PDB entry 2QSF | X-ray diffraction, 2.35 A resolution | chains A and X

# Chain A
Protein: DNA repair protein RAD4
From: Saccharomyces cerevisiae
UniProt: P14736 (RAD4_YEAST); residues 101-632 here = UniProt positions 101-632
Sequence (533 residues; each row starts with the number of its first residue):
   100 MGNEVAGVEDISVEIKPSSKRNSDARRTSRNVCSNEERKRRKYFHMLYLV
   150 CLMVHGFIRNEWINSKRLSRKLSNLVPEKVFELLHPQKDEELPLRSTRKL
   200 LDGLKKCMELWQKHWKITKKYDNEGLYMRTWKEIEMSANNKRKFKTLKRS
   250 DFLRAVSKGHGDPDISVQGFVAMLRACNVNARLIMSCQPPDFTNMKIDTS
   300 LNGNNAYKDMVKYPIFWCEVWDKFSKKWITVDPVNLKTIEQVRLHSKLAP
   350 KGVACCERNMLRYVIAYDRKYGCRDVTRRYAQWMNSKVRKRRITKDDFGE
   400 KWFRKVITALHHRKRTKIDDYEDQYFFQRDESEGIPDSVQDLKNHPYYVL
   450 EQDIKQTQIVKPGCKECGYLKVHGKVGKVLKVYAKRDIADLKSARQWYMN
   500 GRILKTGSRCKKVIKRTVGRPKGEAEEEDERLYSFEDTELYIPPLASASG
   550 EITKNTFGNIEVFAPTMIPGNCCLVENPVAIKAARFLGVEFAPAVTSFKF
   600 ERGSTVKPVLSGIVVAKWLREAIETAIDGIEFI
Disordered / not traced: 100-125, 301-303, 516-527, 600-605
Construct notes: initiating methionine (100)
Swiss-Prot annotation at these positions:
  - DNA-binding region: D250 to F269

# Chain X
Protein: UV excision repair protein RAD23
From: Saccharomyces cerevisiae
UniProt: P32628 (RAD23_YEAST); residues 230-398 here = UniProt positions 230-398
Sequence (171 residues; each row starts with the number of its first residue):
   228 GSGNASSGALGTTGGATDAAQGGPPGSIGLTVEDLLSLRQVVSGNPEALA
   278 PLLENISARYPQLREHIMANPEVFVSMLLEAVGDNMQDVMEGADDMVEGE
   328 DIEVTGEAAAAGLGQGEGEGSFQVDYTPEDDQAISRLCELGFERDLVIQV
   378 YFACDKNEEAAANILFSDHAD
Disordered / not traced: 228-254, 310-346, 396-398
Construct notes: expression tag (228-229)

# How chain A and chain X interact
Residue-residue contacts (62; chain A residue first):
  K138(A) - R291(X)
  R139(A) - E281(X)  salt bridge
  R139(A) - R291(X)
  Y142(A) - S284(X)
  Y142(A) - L290(X)
  Y142(A) - R291(X)
  F143(A) - L280(X)
  F143(A) - E281(X)
  M145(A) - M295(X)  hydrophobic
  L146(A) - L290(X)  hydrophobic
  Y147(A) - A277(X)
  Y147(A) - L280(X)  hydrophobic
  V149(A) - V302(X)  hydrophobic
  C150(A) - V269(X)
  C150(A) - L276(X)  hydrophobic
  L151(A) - L276(X)  hydrophobic
  V153(A) - V269(X)  hydrophobic
  H154(A) - V269(X)
  H154(A) - S270(X)
  H154(A) - P273(X)
  F156(A) - L306(X)  hydrophobic
  I157(A) - R266(X)
  I157(A) - S270(X)
  R158(A) - S270(X)  hydrogen bond (side chain-backbone)
  W161(A) - S270(X)
  L225(A) - P273(X)  hydrophobic
  L225(A) - E274(X)
  R228(A) - A277(X)
  I233(A) - E281(X)
  S236(A) - A277(X)
  S236(A) - P278(X)
  K240(A) - Q350(X)
  K240(A) - V351(X)
  K240(A) - D352(X)  salt bridge
  R241(A) - Q350(X)
  K242(A) - S348(X)
  K242(A) - F349(X)
  K242(A) - Q350(X)
  F243(A) - E274(X)
  F243(A) - A275(X)  hydrophobic
  F243(A) - P278(X)  hydrophobic
  F243(A) - S348(X)  hydrogen bond (backbone-side chain)
  F243(A) - F349(X)  hydrogen bond (backbone-backbone)
  K244(A) - N272(X)
  K244(A) - G347(X)
  T245(A) - Q267(X)
  T245(A) - N272(X)
  T245(A) - G347(X)  hydrogen bond (backbone-backbone)
  T245(A) - F349(X)
  L246(A) - Q267(X)  hydrogen bond (backbone-side chain)
  L246(A) - G271(X)
  L246(A) - N272(X)
  F397(A) - M295(X)
  W401(A) - I294(X)  hydrogen bond (side chain-backbone)
  W401(A) - M295(X)
  W401(A) - P298(X)
  K404(A) - A296(X)  hydrogen bond (side chain-backbone)
  K404(A) - E299(X)
  V405(A) - P298(X)  hydrophobic
  A408(A) - E299(X)
  A408(A) - V302(X)  hydrophobic
  L409(A) - V302(X)  hydrophobic
Interface residues without a listed pair, chain A (37 interface residues in all): G224, E234, K247, H411
Interface residues without a listed pair, chain X (35 interface residues in all): L265, F301, L305, D372, Q376

# In short
Chain A and chain X form an interface of 37 and 35 residues respectively; the contacts include 7 hydrogen
bonds and 2 salt bridges. Among the polar pairs are R139(A)-E281(X), K240(A)-D352(X) and R158(A)-S270(X).
Chain A is DNA repair protein RAD4 and chain X is UV excision repair protein RAD23, both from Saccharomyces
cerevisiae; the structure, Crystal structure of the Rad4-Rad23 complex, was determined by X-ray diffraction
together with 2QSG and 2QSH from the same study.
